9JK7 - chains A and D of the 6 polymer chains in the assembly; structure by electron microscopy, 2.90 A resolution.

Chain A (and D):
Name: Vang-like protein 2
Organism: Homo sapiens
Notes: chain D of this document is another copy of the same molecule, construct and numbering; everything in this record applies to it too
UniProt: Q9ULK5 (VANG2_HUMAN); residues 1-521 here = UniProt positions 1-521
Sequence (527 residues; row label = number of the first residue in the row; numbers below 1 keep their minus sign (Gly-5 is residue -5)):
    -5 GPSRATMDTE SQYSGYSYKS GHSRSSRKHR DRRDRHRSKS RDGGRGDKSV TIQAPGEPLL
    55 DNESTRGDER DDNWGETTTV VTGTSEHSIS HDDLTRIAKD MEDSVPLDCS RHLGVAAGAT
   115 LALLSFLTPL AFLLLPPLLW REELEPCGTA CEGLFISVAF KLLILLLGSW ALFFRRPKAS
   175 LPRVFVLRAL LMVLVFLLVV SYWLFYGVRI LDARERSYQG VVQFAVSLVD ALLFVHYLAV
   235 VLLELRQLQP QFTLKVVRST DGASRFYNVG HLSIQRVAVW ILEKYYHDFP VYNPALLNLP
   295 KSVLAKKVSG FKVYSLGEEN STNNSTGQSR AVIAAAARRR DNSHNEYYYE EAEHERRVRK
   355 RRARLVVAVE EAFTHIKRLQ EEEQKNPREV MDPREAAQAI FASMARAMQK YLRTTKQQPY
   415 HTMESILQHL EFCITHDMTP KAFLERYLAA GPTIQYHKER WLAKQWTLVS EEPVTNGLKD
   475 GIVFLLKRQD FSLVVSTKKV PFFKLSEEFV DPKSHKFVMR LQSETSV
Disordered / not traced: -5 to 108, 291-325, 374-383, 516-521
Construct notes: expression tag (-5 to 0)
Swiss-Prot annotation at these positions:
  - natural variant: Ser84 (S84F: In NTD), Arg353 (R353C: In NTD), Phe437 (F437S: In NTD)
Cystine bridges: Cys141-Cys145
From the paper describing this entry:
  - self-association interface (contacts with another copy of this molecule): Arg177, Leu242, Thr247, Asp255, His338, Glu340, Tyr343, Glu344, Glu347, Arg353, Ser464
  - disease-associated variants - R270H, F437S: decreased stability (proposed by the authors, not directly observed)

Chain A / chain D interface:
Pairs across the interface (10; chain A residue first):
  His338(A) - His338(D)  hydrogen bond
  His338(A) - Glu340(D)
  His338(A) - Tyr343(D)
  His338(A) - Glu344(D)  salt bridge
  Glu340(A) - His338(D)
  Tyr343(A) - His338(D)
  Tyr343(A) - Tyr343(D)  hydrophobic
  Tyr343(A) - Glu347(D)  hydrogen bond
  Glu344(A) - His338(D)
  Glu347(A) - Tyr343(D)  hydrogen bond
Other interface residues (no listed pair), chain A (6 interface residues in all): Arg350
Other interface residues (no listed pair), chain D (6 interface residues in all): Arg350

Overview:
Chain A and chain D each contribute 6 residues to their interface, with 3 hydrogen bonds and 1 salt bridge.
Polar pairs include His338(A)-Glu344(D), His338(A)-His338(D) and Tyr343(A)-Glu347(D). The paper reports that
R270H and F437S of chain A reduce stability; a self-association interface involving Arg177(A), Leu242(A) and
Thr247(A) among others.
Chain A and chain D are both Vang-like protein 2 (Homo sapiens); the structure, Human VANGL2 hexamer, was
determined by electron microscopy, deposited together with 9JK6, 9JK8, 9JK9 and 9JKA.
